Entry 1E3P (X-ray diffraction, 2.50 A resolution); this record covers chain A.

== Chain A ==
Molecule: Polyribonucleotide nucleotidyltransferase
Source organism: Streptomyces antibioticus
Notes: EC 2.7.7.8
UniProtKB: A0A1S9NJJ0 (A0A1S9NJJ0_STRAT); numbering as in UniProt (aligned over 1-740)
Amino-acid sequence (757 residues; numbered -16 to 740; the number before each row is that of its first residue; numbers below 1 keep their minus sign (Ala-16 is residue -16)):
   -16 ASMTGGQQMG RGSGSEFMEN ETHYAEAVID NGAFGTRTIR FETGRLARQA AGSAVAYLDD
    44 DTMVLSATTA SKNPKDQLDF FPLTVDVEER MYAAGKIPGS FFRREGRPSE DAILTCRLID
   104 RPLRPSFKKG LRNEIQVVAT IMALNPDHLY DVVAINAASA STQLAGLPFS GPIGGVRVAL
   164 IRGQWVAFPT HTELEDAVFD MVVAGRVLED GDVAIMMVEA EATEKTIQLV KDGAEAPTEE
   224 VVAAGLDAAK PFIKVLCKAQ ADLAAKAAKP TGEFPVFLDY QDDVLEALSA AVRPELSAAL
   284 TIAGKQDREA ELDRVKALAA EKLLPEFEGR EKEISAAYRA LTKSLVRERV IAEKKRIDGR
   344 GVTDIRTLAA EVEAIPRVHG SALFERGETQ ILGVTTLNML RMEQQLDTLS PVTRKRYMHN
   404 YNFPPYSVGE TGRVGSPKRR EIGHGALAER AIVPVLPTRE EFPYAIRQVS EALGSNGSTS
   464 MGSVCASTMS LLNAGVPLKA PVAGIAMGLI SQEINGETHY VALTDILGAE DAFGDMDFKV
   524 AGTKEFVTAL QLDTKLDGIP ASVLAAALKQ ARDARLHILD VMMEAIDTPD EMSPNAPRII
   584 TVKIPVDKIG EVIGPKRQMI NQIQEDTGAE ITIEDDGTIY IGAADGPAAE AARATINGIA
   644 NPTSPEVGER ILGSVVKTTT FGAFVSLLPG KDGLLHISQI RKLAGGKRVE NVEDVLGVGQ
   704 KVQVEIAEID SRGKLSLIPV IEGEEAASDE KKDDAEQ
Disordered / not traced: -16 to 2, 586-603, 615-622, 635-655, 662, 672-674, 680-698, 718-740
Sequence notes: expression tag (-16 to 0); conflict Arg31 (Lys in A0A1S9NJJ0), Ala323 (Ser in A0A1S9NJJ0), Ser327 (Gln in A0A1S9NJJ0), Ala335 (Lys in A0A1S9NJJ0), Arg600 (Gly in A0A1S9NJJ0), Gln601 (Lys in A0A1S9NJJ0), Ser647 (Met in A0A1S9NJJ0), Ile654 (Tyr in A0A1S9NJJ0), Ser657 (Thr in A0A1S9NJJ0)
Residues lining bound ligands: tungstate(VI)ion (WO4): Tyr404, His427, Gly460, Ser461, Thr462, Ser463, Lys522
What the authors report for this chain:
  - binding site for tungstate(VI)ion: His427, Gly460 to Ser463
  - catalytic residues: His427, Asp514, Asp520, Asp536 (proposed by the authors, not directly observed)

== Overview ==
Chain A binds tungstate(VI)ion. From the paper: catalytic residues His427, Asp514 and Asp520 among others; a
binding site for tungstate(VI)ion at His427 and Gly460.
Chain A is Polyribonucleotide nucleotidyltransferase (Streptomyces antibioticus); the structure, tungstate
derivative of Streptomyces antibioticus PNPase/GPSI enzyme, was determined by X-ray diffraction (same
publication as 1E3H).
